8VKK - chains B and C of the 3 polymer chains in the assembly; structure by electron microscopy, 2.81 A resolution.

[Chain B (and C)]
Molecule: Spike glycoprotein
From: Severe acute respiratory syndrome coronavirus 2
Notes: chain C of this document is another copy of the same molecule, construct and numbering; everything in this record applies to it too
Reference sequence: P0DTC2 (SPIKE_SARS2); residue numbers follow UniProt; this construct covers 1-23, 27-143, 145-1207
Amino-acid sequence (1284 residues; row label = number of the first residue in the row; note: 4 numbers in that range are skipped by the numbering (no residue carries them; nothing is unmodelled there)):
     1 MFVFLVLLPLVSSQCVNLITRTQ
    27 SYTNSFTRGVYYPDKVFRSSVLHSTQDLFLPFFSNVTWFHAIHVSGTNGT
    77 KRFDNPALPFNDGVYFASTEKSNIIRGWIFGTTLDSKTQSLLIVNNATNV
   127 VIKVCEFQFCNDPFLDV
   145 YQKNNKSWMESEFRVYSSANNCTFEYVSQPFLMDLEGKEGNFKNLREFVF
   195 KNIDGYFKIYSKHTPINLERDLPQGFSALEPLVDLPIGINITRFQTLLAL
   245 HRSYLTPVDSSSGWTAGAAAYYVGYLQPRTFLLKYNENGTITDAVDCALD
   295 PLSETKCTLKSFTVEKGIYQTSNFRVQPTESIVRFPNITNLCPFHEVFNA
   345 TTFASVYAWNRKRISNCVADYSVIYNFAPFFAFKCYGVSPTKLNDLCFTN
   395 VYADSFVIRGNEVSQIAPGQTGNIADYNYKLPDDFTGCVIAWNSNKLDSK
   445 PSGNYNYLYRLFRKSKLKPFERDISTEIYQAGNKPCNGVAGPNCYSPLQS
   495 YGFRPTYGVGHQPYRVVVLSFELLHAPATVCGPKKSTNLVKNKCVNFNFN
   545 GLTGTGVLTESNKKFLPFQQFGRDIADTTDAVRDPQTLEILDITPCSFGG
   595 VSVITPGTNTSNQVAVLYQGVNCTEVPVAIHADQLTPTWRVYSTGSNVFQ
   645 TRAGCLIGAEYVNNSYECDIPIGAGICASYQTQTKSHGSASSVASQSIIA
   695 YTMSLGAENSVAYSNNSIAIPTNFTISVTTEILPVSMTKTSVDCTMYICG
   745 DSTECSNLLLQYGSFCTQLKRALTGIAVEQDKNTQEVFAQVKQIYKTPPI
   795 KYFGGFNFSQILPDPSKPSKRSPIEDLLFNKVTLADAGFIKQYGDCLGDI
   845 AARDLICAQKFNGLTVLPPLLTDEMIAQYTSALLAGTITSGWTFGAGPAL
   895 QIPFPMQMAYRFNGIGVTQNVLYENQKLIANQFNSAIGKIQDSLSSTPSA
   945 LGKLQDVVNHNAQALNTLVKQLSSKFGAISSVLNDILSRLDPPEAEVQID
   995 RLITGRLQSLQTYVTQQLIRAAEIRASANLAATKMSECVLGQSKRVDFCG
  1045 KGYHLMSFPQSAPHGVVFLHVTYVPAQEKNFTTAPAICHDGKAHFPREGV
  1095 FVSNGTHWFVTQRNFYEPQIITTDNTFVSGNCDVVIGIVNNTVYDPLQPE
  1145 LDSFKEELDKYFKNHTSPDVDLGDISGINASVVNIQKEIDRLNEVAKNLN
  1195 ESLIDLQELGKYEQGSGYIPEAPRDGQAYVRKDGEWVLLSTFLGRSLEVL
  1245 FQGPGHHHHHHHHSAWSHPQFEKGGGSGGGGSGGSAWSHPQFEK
Unresolved in the structure: 1-13, 72-77, 145-152, 179-186, 250-255, 621-640, 676-690, 828-847, 1148-1288
Differences from the reference sequence: conflict Ile-19 (Thr in P0DTC2), Ser-27 (Ala in P0DTC2), Ala-83 (Val in P0DTC2), 44 further conflict positions vs the reference (P0DTC2) not listed; expression tag (1208-1288)
Disulfide bonds: Cys-15/Cys-136, Cys-131/Cys-166, Cys-291/Cys-301, Cys-336/Cys-361, Cys-379/Cys-432, Cys-391/Cys-525, Cys-480/Cys-488, Cys-538/Cys-590, Cys-617/Cys-649, Cys-662/Cys-671, Cys-738/Cys-760, Cys-743/Cys-749, Cys-1032/Cys-1043, Cys-1082/Cys-1126
Glycans and other covalent adducts: N-acetylglucosamine (NAG) linked to Asn-61, Asn-122, Asn-165, Asn-234, Asn-282, Asn-331, Asn-343, Asn-709, Asn-717, Asn-801, Asn-1074, Asn-1098, Asn-1134
Curated features (UniProtKB/Swiss-Prot):
  - region: Asn-280 to Cys-301 (Putative superantigen), Asn-448 to Phe-456 (Immunodominant HLA epitope recognized by the CD8+), Ser-816 to Tyr-837 (Fusion peptide 1), Lys-835 to Phe-855 (Fusion peptide 2), Asp-1163 to Glu-1202 (Heptad repeat 2)
  - site: Arg-815, Ser-816 (Cleavage)
  - glycosylation: Asn-17 (N-linked (GlcNAc...) (complex) asparagine), Asn-61 (N-linked (GlcNAc...) (hybrid) asparagine), Asn-74 (N-linked (GlcNAc...) (complex) asparagine), Asn-122 (N-linked (GlcNAc...) (hybrid) asparagine), Asn-149 (N-linked (GlcNAc...) (complex) asparagine), Asn-165 (N-linked (GlcNAc...) (complex) asparagine), Asn-234 (N-linked (GlcNAc...) (high mannose) asparagine), Asn-282 (N-linked (GlcNAc...) (complex) asparagine), Thr-323 (O-linked (GalNAc) threonine), Ser-325 (O-linked (HexNAc...) serine), Asn-331 (N-linked (GlcNAc...) (complex) asparagine), Asn-343 (N-linked (GlcNAc...) (complex) asparagine), Asn-603 (N-linked (GlcNAc...) (hybrid) asparagine), Asn-616 (N-linked (GlcNAc...) (complex) asparagine), Asn-657 (N-linked (GlcNAc...) (complex) asparagine), Thr-676 (O-linked (GlcNAc...) threonine), Thr-678 (O-linked (GlcNAc...) threonine), Asn-709 (N-linked (GlcNAc...) (high mannose) asparagine), Asn-717 (N-linked (GlcNAc...) (hybrid) asparagine), Asn-801 (N-linked (GlcNAc...) (hybrid) asparagine) and 6 more in UniProt

[Interface between chain B and chain C]
Residue-residue contacts - 178 pairs, chain B then chain C:
  Asn-317(B) with Asp-737(C), hydrogen bond
  Arg-319(B) with Asp-737(C), salt bridge; Met-740(C)
  Arg-357(B) with Tyr-200(C), hydrogen bond; Pro-230(C)
  Val-382(B) with Arg-983(C)
  Ser-383(B) with Arg-983(C), hydrogen bond (backbone-backbone); Asp-985(C)
  Lys-386(B) with Ser-982(C)
  Leu-390(B) with Ser-982(C); Arg-983(C)
  Thr-393(B) with Tyr-200(C)
  Asn-394(B) with Tyr-200(C), hydrogen bond
  Tyr-396(B) with Tyr-200(C)
  Arg-403(B) with Ala-372(C), hydrogen bond (side chain-backbone)
  Asn-405(B) with Phe-374(C), hydrogen bond (side chain-backbone); Phe-375(C)
  Thr-415(B) with Tyr-369(C), hydrogen bond (backbone-side chain); Ser-383(C); Pro-384(C); Thr-385(C)
  Asn-417(B) with Asn-370(C)
  Leu-455(B) with Asn-370(C)
  Lys-460(B) with Thr-385(C)
  Tyr-501(B) with Lys-440(C)
  Val-503(B) with Phe-375(C)
  Gly-504(B) with Phe-375(C)
  His-505(B) with Pro-373(C); Phe-375(C)
  Leu-517(B) with Arg-983(C)
  Leu-518(B) with Asp-979(C)
  Pro-521(B) with Lys-41(C)
  Thr-547(B) with Asn-978(C), hydrogen bond (backbone-side chain)
  Thr-549(B) with Asp-745(C), hydrogen bond
  Lys-557(B) with Phe-43(C)
  Lys-558(B) with Phe-43(C); Asn-282(C)
  Phe-559(B) with Phe-43(C), hydrophobic
  Phe-562(B) with Asp-40(C); Lys-41(C); Glu-224(C); Pro-225(C), hydrophobic
  Gln-563(B) with Lys-41(C); Val-42(C), hydrogen bond (side chain-backbone); Phe-43(C)
  Gln-564(B) with Lys-41(C), hydrogen bond (backbone-backbone)
  Phe-565(B) with Lys-41(C); Val-42(C); Phe-43(C), hydrogen bond (backbone-backbone)
  Gly-566(B) with Phe-43(C)
  Arg-567(B) with Val-42(C); Phe-43(C), hydrogen bond (backbone-backbone)
  Asp-568(B) with Asp-848(C); Ala-852(C)
  Ile-569(B) with Val-47(C), hydrophobic; Asp-848(C); Leu-849(C), hydrophobic; Ala-852(C), hydrophobic
  Ala-570(B) with Ala-852(C), hydrophobic; Val-963(C), hydrophobic
  Thr-588(B) with Phe-855(C)
  Pro-589(B) with Phe-855(C), hydrophobic
  Phe-592(B) with Met-740(C), hydrophobic; Lys-854(C); Phe-855(C); Gly-857(C)
  Gln-613(B) with Leu-861(C)
  Ala-647(B) with Pro-862(C), hydrophobic
  Pro-665(B) with Leu-864(C), hydrophobic
  Gly-667(B) with Leu-864(C)
  Ala-668(B) with Pro-863(C), hydrogen bond (backbone-backbone); Leu-864(C); Thr-866(C)
  Gly-669(B) with Leu-864(C), hydrogen bond (backbone-backbone); Thr-866(C); Met-869(C)
  Ile-670(B) with Leu-864(C)
  Met-697(B) with Met-869(C), hydrophobic
  Leu-699(B) with Ile-788(C), hydrophobic; Met-869(C); Gln-872(C); Tyr-873(C), hydrogen bond (backbone-side chain)
  Gly-700(B) with Lys-786(C); Ile-788(C)
  Ala-701(B) with Lys-786(C); Gln-787(C); Ile-788(C), hydrogen bond (backbone-backbone)
  Glu-702(B) with Ile-788(C); Lys-790(C)
  Asn-703(B) with Gln-787(C), hydrogen bond; Ile-788(C), hydrogen bond (backbone-backbone); Tyr-789(C); Lys-790(C), hydrogen bond (backbone-backbone)
  Val-705(B) with Tyr-789(C), hydrophobic; Lys-790(C); Thr-883(C); Ala-893(C), hydrophobic; Gln-895(C)
  Ala-706(B) with Gln-895(C)
  Tyr-707(B) with Pro-792(C), hydrophobic; Tyr-796(C); Phe-797(C), hydrophobic; Thr-883(C); Ile-896(C); Pro-897(C), hydrophobic; Phe-898(C), hydrogen bond (side chain-backbone)
  Ser-708(B) with Pro-897(C)
  Asn-709(B) with Pro-897(C)
  Ser-711(B) with Gln-895(C), hydrogen bond; Ile-896(C); Pro-897(C)
  Ile-712(B) with Gln-895(C); Ile-896(C), hydrophobic
  Ala-713(B) with Leu-894(C); Gln-895(C), hydrogen bond (backbone-backbone)
  Pro-715(B) with Leu-894(C), hydrophobic
  Gln-957(B) with Arg-765(C)
  Thr-961(B) with Ser-758(C); Gln-762(C)
  Gln-965(B) with Tyr-756(C); Gly-757(C); Ser-758(C), hydrogen bond (side chain-backbone); Phe-759(C)
  Ser-968(B) with Gln-755(C); Tyr-756(C); Gly-757(C)
  Lys-969(B) with Gln-755(C)
  Phe-970(B) with Gln-755(C), hydrogen bond (backbone-backbone); Tyr-756(C)
  Asp-985(B) with Gly-413(C)
  Pro-986(B) with Asp-427(C)
  Pro-987(B) with Pro-412(C); Gly-413(C)
  Arg-995(B) with Asp-994(C), salt bridge
  Gln-1002(B) with Gln-1005(C), hydrogen bond
  Ser-1003(B) with Phe-759(C)
  Thr-1006(B) with Gln-1005(C)
  Gln-1010(B) with Leu-1012(C)
  Glu-1017(B) with Glu-773(C); Arg-1019(C), salt bridge
  Arg-1039(B) with Thr-1027(C); Glu-1031(C), salt bridge; Arg-1039(C)
  Val-1040(B) with Ser-1030(C); Glu-1031(C); Gly-1035(C)
  Asp-1041(B) with Gln-784(C); Gly-889(C); Ser-1030(C), hydrogen bond; Leu-1034(C)
  Lys-1045(B) with Gly-889(C), hydrogen bond (side chain-backbone)
  Gly-1046(B) with Ala-890(C)
  Tyr-1047(B) with Trp-886(C); Ala-890(C)
  Pro-1069(B) with Ala-890(C); Pro-892(C)
  Glu-1072(B) with Pro-892(C); Leu-894(C)
  Asn-1074(B) with Gln-895(C), hydrogen bond
  Thr-1077(B) with Pro-897(C); Met-900(C), hydrogen bond
  Ala-1078(B) with Met-900(C)
  Pro-1079(B) with Tyr-917(C)
  Phe-1089(B) with Asn-914(C); Tyr-917(C), hydrophobic
  Pro-1090(B) with Gln-913(C), hydrogen bond (backbone-side chain)
  Val-1094(B) with Met-900(C), hydrophobic; Tyr-904(C)
  Arg-1107(B) with Tyr-904(C); Asn-907(C); Gln-913(C)
  Phe-1121(B) with Asn-914(C)
  Ser-1123(B) with Asn-914(C), hydrogen bond; Glu-918(C), hydrogen bond; Glu-1111(C)
  Val-1128(B) with Glu-918(C)
  Val-1129(B) with Tyr-917(C), hydrophobic
  Leu-1141(B) with Leu-1141(C), hydrophobic
Interface residues without a listed pair, chain B (118 interface residues in all): Gly-381, Gln-409, Asp-420, Glu-465, Gly-545, Gly-548, Leu-560, Ile-666, Cys-671, Ser-704, Asn-710, Gly-971, Thr-1009, Ile-1013, Val-1068, Gly-1093, Val-1122, Gly-1124, Ile-1130, Leu-1145
Interface residues without a listed pair, chain C (113 interface residues in all): Tyr-38, Arg-44, Asp-198, Asn-234, Val-503, Lys-764, Gln-779, Leu-865, Ile-882, Thr-887, Gly-891, Thr-912, Gln-920, Lys-964, Leu-981, Leu-984, Leu-1001, Thr-1009, Gln-1113, Glu-1144

[Overview]
The interface between chain B and chain C involves 118 residues on one side and 113 on the other, with 33
hydrogen bonds and 4 salt bridges. Polar pairs include Arg-319(B)/Asp-737(C), Arg-995(B)/Asp-994(C) and
Glu-1017(B)/Arg-1019(C).
Both chains are Spike glycoprotein (Severe acute respiratory syndrome coronavirus 2). Entry 8VKK (Cryo-EM
structure of SARS-CoV-2 XBB.1.5 spike protein) was determined by electron microscopy, deposited together with
8VKL, 8VKM, 8VKN, 8VKO and 8VKP.
